Entry 3GJC (X-ray diffraction, 2.80 A resolution); this record covers chains A and B.

[Chain A (and B)]
Molecule: Transporter
Source organism: Aquifex aeolicus
Notes: chain B of this document is another copy of the same molecule, construct and numbering; everything in this record applies to it too
UniProt: O67854 (O67854_AQUAE); residue numbers follow UniProt; this construct covers 1-513
Amino-acid sequence (513 residues; row label = number of the first residue in the row):
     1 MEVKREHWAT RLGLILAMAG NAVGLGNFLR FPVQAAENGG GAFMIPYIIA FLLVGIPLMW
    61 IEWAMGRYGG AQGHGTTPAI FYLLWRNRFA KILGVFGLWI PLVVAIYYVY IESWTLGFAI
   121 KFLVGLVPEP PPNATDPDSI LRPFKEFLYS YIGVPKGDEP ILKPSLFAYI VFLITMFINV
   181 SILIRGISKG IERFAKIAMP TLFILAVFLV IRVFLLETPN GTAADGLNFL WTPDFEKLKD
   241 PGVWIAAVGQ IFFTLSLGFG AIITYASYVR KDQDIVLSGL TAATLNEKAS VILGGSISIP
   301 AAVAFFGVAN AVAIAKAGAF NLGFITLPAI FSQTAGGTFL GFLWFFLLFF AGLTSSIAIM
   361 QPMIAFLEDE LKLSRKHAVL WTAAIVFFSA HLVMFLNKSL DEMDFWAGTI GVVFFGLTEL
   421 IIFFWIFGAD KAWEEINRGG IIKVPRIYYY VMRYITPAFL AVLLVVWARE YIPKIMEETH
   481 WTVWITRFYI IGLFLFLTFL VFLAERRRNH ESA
Unresolved in the structure: 1-2, 471-476, 507-513
Sequence notes: engineered mutation Ser290 (Glu in O67854)
Bound ions: Na+: Gly20, Val23, Ala351, Ser355
Residues lining bound ligands: leucine (LEU): Asn21, Ala22, Gly24, Leu25, Gly26, Asn27, Val104, Tyr108, Phe253, Thr254, Leu255, Ser256, Phe259, Ser355, Ile359

[Chain A / chain B interface]
Pairs across the interface - 30 pairs, chain A then chain B:
  Glu159(A) - Trp481(B)
  Ile161(A) - Trp481(B)  hydrophobic
  Leu373(A) - Phe502(B)  hydrophobic
  Leu373(A) - Leu503(B)  hydrophobic
  His377(A) - Phe502(B)
  Trp381(A) - Phe499(B)  hydrophobic
  Trp381(A) - Phe502(B)
  Phe388(A) - Phe488(B)
  Phe388(A) - Ile491(B)  hydrophobic
  Phe388(A) - Gly492(B)
  Trp481(A) - Glu159(B)
  Trp481(A) - Ile161(B)  hydrophobic
  Trp481(A) - Trp481(B)  hydrophobic
  Trp481(A) - Thr482(B)
  Trp481(A) - Ile485(B)  hydrophobic
  Thr482(A) - Trp481(B)
  Ile485(A) - Ile485(B)  hydrophobic
  Phe488(A) - Phe388(B)
  Phe488(A) - Tyr489(B)  hydrophobic
  Tyr489(A) - Phe488(B)  hydrophobic
  Ile491(A) - Phe388(B)  hydrophobic
  Gly492(A) - Phe388(B)
  Phe496(A) - Phe496(B)  hydrophobic
  Phe499(A) - Trp381(B)  hydrophobic
  Phe499(A) - Leu500(B)  hydrophobic
  Leu500(A) - Phe499(B)  hydrophobic
  Phe502(A) - Leu373(B)  hydrophobic
  Phe502(A) - His377(B)
  Phe502(A) - Trp381(B)
  Leu503(A) - Leu373(B)  hydrophobic
Other interface residues (no listed pair), chain A (28 interface residues in all): Pro160, Leu367, Leu371, Ala384, Ser389, His391, Leu392, Leu396, Leu495, Thr498
Other interface residues (no listed pair), chain B (28 interface residues in all): Pro160, Leu367, Leu371, Ala384, Ser389, His391, Leu392, Leu396, Leu495, Thr498

[Overview]
Chain A and chain B each contribute 28 residues to their interface. Ligands of chain A: leucine. The Na+ site
is built by Gly20(A), Val23(A), Ala351(A) and Ser355(A).
Chain A and chain B are both Transporter (Aquifex aeolicus); the structure, Crystal Structure of the E290S
mutant of LeuT with bound OG, was determined by X-ray diffraction (same publication as 3GJD).
